3M7S - chain A; structure by X-ray diffraction, 2.40 A resolution.

Chain A:
Protein: Haementhin
Source organism: Scadoxus multiflorus
UniProtKB: B2ZGS7 (B2ZGS7_9ASPA); residue numbers follow UniProt; this construct covers 1-272
Chain sequence (272 residues; numbered 1 to 272; the number before each row is that of its first residue):
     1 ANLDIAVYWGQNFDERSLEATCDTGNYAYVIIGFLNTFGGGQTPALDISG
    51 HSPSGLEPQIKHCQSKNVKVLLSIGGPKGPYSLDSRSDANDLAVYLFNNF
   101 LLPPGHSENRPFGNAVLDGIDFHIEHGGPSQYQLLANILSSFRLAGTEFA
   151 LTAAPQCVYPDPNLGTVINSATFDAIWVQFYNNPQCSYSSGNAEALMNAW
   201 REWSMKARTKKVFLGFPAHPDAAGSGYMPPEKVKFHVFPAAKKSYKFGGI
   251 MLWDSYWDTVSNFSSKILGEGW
Cystine bridges: Cys22-Cys63, Cys157-Cys186

In short:
Chain A is Haementhin (Scadoxus multiflorus); the structure, Crystal structure of the complex of xylanase
GH-11 and alpha amylase inhibitor protein with cellobiose at ..., was determined by X-ray diffraction together
with 3HU7 from the same study.
